PDB entry 6PAG | X-ray diffraction, 2.50 A resolution | chains A and B of the 4 polymer chains in the assembly

# Chain A
Name: HLA class I histocompatibility antigen, Cw-7 alpha chain
Source organism: Homo sapiens
Reference sequence: P10321 (1C07_HUMAN); residues 1-278 here correspond to UniProt positions 25-302 (UniProt number = residue number + 24)
Amino-acid sequence (278 residues; row label = number of the first residue in the row):
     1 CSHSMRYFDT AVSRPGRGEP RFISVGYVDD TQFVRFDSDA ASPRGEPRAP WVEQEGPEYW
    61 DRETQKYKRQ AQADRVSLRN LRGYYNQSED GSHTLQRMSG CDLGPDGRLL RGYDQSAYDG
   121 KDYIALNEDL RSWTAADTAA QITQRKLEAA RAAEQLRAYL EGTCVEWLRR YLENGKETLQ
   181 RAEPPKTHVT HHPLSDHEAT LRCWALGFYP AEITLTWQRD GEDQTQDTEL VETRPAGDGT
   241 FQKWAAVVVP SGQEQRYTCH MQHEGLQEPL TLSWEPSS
Not modelled in the structure: 1
Cystine bridges: Cys101-Cys164, Cys203-Cys259

# Chain B
Name: Beta-2-microglobulin
Source organism: Homo sapiens
Reference sequence: P61769 (B2MG_HUMAN); residues 1-99 here correspond to UniProt positions 21-119 (UniProt number = residue number + 20)
Amino-acid sequence (100 residues; each row starts with the number of its first residue; numbering starts at 0):
     0 MIQRTPKIQV YSRHPAENGK SNFLNCYVSG FHPSDIEVDL LKNGERIEKV EHSDLSFSKD
    60 WSFYLLYYTE FTPTEKDEYA CRVNHVTLSQ PKIVKWDRDM
Cystine bridges: Cys25-Cys80
Construct notes: initiating methionine (0)
Swiss-Prot annotation at these positions:
  - modified residue: Gln2 (Pyrrolidone carboxylic acid)
  - glycosylation: Ile1 (N-linked (Glc) (glycation) isoleucine), Lys19 (N-linked (Glc) (glycation) lysine), Lys41 (N-linked (Glc) (glycation) lysine), Lys48 (N-linked (Glc) (glycation) lysine), Lys58 (N-linked (Glc) (glycation) lysine), Lys91 (N-linked (Glc) (glycation) lysine), Lys94 (N-linked (Glc) (glycation) lysine)

# Interface between chain A and chain B
Contacting residue pairs (61; chain A residue first):
  Arg6(A) with Lys58(B)
  Phe8(A) with Ser55(B); Phe56(B), hydrophobic
  Asp9(A) with Phe56(B)
  Thr10(A) with Leu54(B); Phe56(B); Phe62(B)
  Val12(A) with Ser33(B)
  Ile23(A) with Leu54(B)
  Val25(A) with Asp53(B); Leu54(B); Ser55(B)
  Tyr27(A) with Ser55(B); Tyr63(B), hydrogen bond
  Gln32(A) with Asp53(B), hydrogen bond
  Arg35(A) with Asp53(B), salt bridge
  Arg48(A) with Asp53(B), salt bridge
  His93(A) with Met0(B)
  Thr94(A) with Phe62(B)
  Gln96(A) with His31(B), hydrogen bond; Phe56(B); Trp60(B), hydrogen bond (side chain-backbone); Phe62(B)
  Arg97(A) with Phe56(B)
  Met98(A) with Phe56(B), hydrophobic; Ser57(B); Lys58(B); Trp60(B), hydrophobic
  Gln115(A) with Trp60(B)
  Ala117(A) with Trp60(B), hydrophobic
  Asp119(A) with Met0(B); Ile1(B); His31(B)
  Gly120(A) with His31(B), hydrogen bond (backbone-side chain); Trp60(B)
  Asp122(A) with Trp60(B), hydrogen bond
  Lys186(A) with His13(B)
  His192(A) with Asp98(B), salt bridge
  Arg202(A) with Asp98(B), hydrogen bond (side chain-backbone); Met99(B)
  Trp204(A) with Asp98(B); Met99(B)
  Val231(A) with Gln8(B)
  Glu232(A) with Lys6(B); Gln8(B), hydrogen bond; Ser28(B), hydrogen bond
  Thr233(A) with Tyr26(B)
  Arg234(A) with Gln8(B), hydrogen bond; Tyr10(B); Met99(B), hydrogen bond (side chain-backbone)
  Pro235(A) with Tyr10(B), hydrogen bond (backbone-side chain); Tyr26(B)
  Ala236(A) with Arg12(B), hydrogen bond (backbone-side chain); Asn24(B), hydrogen bond (backbone-side chain)
  Gly237(A) with Arg12(B); Leu65(B)
  Asp238(A) with Arg12(B)
  Gln242(A) with Tyr10(B); Ser11(B); Arg12(B), hydrogen bond (side chain-backbone)
  Trp244(A) with Met99(B), hydrogen bond (side chain-backbone)
Interface residues without a listed pair, chain A (40 interface residues in all): Ser92, Tyr113, Ser116, Leu206, Glu229
Interface residues without a listed pair, chain B (27 interface residues in all): Pro14, Pro32

# Summary
The interface between chain A and chain B involves 40 residues on one side and 27 on the other, with 16
hydrogen bonds and 3 salt bridges. Among the polar pairs are Arg35(A)-Asp53(B), Arg48(A)-Asp53(B) and
His192(A)-Asp98(B).
Here chain A is HLA class I histocompatibility antigen, Cw-7 alpha chain and chain B is Beta-2-microglobulin,
both from Homo sapiens. Entry 6PAG (Killer cell immunoglobulin-like receptor 2DL3 in complex with HLA-C*07:02)
was determined by X-ray diffraction together with 6PA1 from the same study.
